Entry 6PNS (electron microscopy, 3.70 A resolution); this record covers chains A and H of the 11 polymer chains in the assembly.

# Chain A
Molecule: RNA-directed RNA polymerase
Source organism: Bluetongue virus 1
Notes: EC 2.7.7.48
UniProt: W0G557 (W0G557_9REOV); numbering as in UniProt (aligned over 1-1302)
Chain sequence (1302 residues; each row starts with the number of its first residue):
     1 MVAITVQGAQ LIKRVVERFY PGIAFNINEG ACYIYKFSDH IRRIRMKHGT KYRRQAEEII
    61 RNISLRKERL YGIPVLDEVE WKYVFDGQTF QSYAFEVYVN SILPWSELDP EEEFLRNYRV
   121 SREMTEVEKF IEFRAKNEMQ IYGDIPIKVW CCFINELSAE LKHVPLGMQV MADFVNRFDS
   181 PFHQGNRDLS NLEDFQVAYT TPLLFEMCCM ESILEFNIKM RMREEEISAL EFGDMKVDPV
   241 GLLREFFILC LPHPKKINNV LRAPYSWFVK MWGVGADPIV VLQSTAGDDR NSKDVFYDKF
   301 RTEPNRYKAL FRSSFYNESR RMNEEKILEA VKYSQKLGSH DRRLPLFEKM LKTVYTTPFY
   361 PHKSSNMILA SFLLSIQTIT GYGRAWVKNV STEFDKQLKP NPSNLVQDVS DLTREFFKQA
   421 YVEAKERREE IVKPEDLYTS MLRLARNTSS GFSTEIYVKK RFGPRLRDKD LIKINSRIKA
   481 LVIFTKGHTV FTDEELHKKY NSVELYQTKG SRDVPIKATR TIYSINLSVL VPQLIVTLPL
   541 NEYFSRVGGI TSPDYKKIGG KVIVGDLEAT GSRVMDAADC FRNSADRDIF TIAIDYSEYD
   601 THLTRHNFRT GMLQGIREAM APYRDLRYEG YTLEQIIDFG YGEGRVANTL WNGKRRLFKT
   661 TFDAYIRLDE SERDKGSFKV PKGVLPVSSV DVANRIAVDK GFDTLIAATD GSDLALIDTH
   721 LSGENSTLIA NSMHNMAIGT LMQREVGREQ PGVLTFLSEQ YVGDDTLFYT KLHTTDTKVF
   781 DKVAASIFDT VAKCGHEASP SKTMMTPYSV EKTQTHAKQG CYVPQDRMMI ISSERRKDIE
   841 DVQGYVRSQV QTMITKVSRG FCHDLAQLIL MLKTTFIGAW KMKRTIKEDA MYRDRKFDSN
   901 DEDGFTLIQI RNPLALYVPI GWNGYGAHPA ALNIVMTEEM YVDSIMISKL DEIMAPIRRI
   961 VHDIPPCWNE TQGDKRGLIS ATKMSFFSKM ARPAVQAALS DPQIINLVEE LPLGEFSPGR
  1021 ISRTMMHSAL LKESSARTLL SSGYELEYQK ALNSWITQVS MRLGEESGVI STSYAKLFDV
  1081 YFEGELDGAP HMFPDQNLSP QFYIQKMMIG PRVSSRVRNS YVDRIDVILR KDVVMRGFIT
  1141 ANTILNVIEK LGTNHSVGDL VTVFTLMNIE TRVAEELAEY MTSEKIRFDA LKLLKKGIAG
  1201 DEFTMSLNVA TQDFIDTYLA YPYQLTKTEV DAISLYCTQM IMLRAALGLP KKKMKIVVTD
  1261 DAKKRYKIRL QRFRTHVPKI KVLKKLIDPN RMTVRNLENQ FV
Not modelled in the structure: 1, 465-470, 566-569

# Chain H
Molecule: Inner core structural protein VP3
Source organism: Bluetongue virus 1
UniProt: Q1AE73 (Q1AE73_9REOV); residue numbers follow UniProt; this construct covers 1-901
Chain sequence (901 residues; numbered 1 to 901; the number before each row is that of its first residue):
     1 MAAQNEQRPE RIKTTPYLEG DVLSSDSGPL LSVFALQEIM QKVRQVQADY MTATREVDFT
    61 VPDVQKILDD IKALAAEQVY KIVKVPSISF RHIVMQSRDR VLRVDTYYEE MSQVGDVITE
   121 DEPEKFYSTI IKKVRFIRGK GSFILHDIPT RDHRGMEVAE PEVLGVEFKN VLPVLTAEHR
   181 AMIQNALDGS IIENGNVATR DVDVFIGACS EPVYRIYNRL QGYIEAVQLQ ELRNSIGWLE
   241 RLGHRKRITY SQEVLTDFRR QDTIWVLALQ LPVNPQVVWD VPRSSIANLI MNIATCLPTG
   301 EYIAPNPRIS SITLTQRITT TGPFAILTGS TPTAQQLNDV RKIYLALMFP GQIILDLKID
   361 PGERMDPAVR MVAGVVGHLL FTAGGRFTNL TQNMARQLDI ALNDYLLYMY NTRVQVNYGP
   421 TGEPLDFQIG RNQYDCNVFR ADFATGTGYN GWATIDVEYR EPAPYVHAQR YIRYCGIDSR
   481 ELINPTTYGI GMTYHCYNEM LRMLVAAGKD SEAAYFRSML PFHMVRFARI NQIINEDLHS
   541 VFSLPDDMFN ALLPDLIAGA HQNADPVVLD VSWISLWFAF NRSFEPTHRN EMLEVAPLIE
   601 SVYASELSVM KVDMRHLSLM QRRFPDVLIQ ARPSHFWKAV LNDSPEAVKA VMNLSHSHNF
   661 INIRDMMRWV MLPSLQPSLK LALEEEAWAA ANDFEDLMLT DQVYMHRDML PEPRLDDIER
   721 FRQEGFYYTN MLEAPPEIDR VVQYTYEIAR LQANMGQFRA ALRRIMDDDD WVRFGGVLRT
   781 VRVKFYDARP PDDVLQGLPF SYDTNERGGL AYATIKYATE TTIFYLIYNV EFSNTPDSLV
   841 LINPTYTMTK VFINKRIVER VRVGQILAVL NRRFVAYKGK MRIMDITQSL KMGTKLAAPT
   901 V
Not modelled in the structure: 1-27

# Chain A / chain H interface
Pairs across the interface (29; chain A residue first):
  Glu430(A) - Gln335(H)
  Glu435(A) - Arg55(H)  salt bridge
  Gln996(A) - Tyr50(H)
  Ala997(A) - Val46(H)
  Ala997(A) - Gln47(H)
  Ala997(A) - Tyr50(H)  hydrophobic
  Ile1004(A) - Val43(H)  hydrophobic
  Ile1004(A) - Val46(H)  hydrophobic
  Leu1007(A) - Ile39(H)
  Glu1010(A) - Ile39(H)
  Leu1011(A) - Ile39(H)  hydrophobic
  Lys1150(A) - Leu30(H)
  Gly1152(A) - Leu30(H)
  His1155(A) - Val33(H)
  His1155(A) - Leu36(H)
  Gly1158(A) - Arg44(H)
  Asp1159(A) - Leu36(H)
  Asp1159(A) - Met40(H)
  Thr1162(A) - Met40(H)
  Glu1175(A) - Thr331(H)
  Ile1186(A) - Ile318(H)  hydrophobic
  Ile1186(A) - Thr319(H)
  Lys1284(A) - Gly28(H)
  Lys1285(A) - Gly28(H)
  Lys1285(A) - Pro29(H)
  Lys1285(A) - Leu30(H)  hydrogen bond (backbone-backbone)
  Leu1286(A) - Gly28(H)
  Leu1286(A) - Leu30(H)
  Asp1288(A) - Leu30(H)
Also at the interface, not in a pair above, chain A (30 interface residues in all): Glu426, Pro993, Ala994, Leu1151, Ser1156, Val1157, Val1161, Thr1171, Glu1179, Lys1185
Also at the interface, not in a pair above, chain H (27 interface residues in all): Leu31, Ser32, Gln37, Met51, Thr315, Ile326, Thr328, Gly329, Ser330, Pro361
From the paper, about this interface:
  - interface residues, chain A: Ile1004(A), Leu1007(A), Leu1011(A)
  - interface residues, chain H: Leu36(H), Ile39(H), Val43(H), Val46(H)

# Summary
Chain A and chain H form an interface of 30 and 27 residues respectively, with 1 hydrogen bond and 1 salt
bridge. Polar contacts include Glu435(A)-Arg55(H) and Lys1285(A)-Leu30(H). From the paper: interface residues
Ile1004(A), Leu1007(A) and Leu36(H) among others.
Chain A is RNA-directed RNA polymerase and chain H is Inner core structural protein VP3, both from Bluetongue
virus 1; the structure, In situ structure of BTV RNA-dependent RNA polymerase in BTV virion, was determined by
electron microscopy, deposited together with 6PO2.
